Entry 8E38 (electron microscopy, 4.20 A resolution (low resolution: residue-level contacts below are approximate; hydrogen-bond / salt-bridge calls are withheld)); this record covers chains A and D of the 4 polymer chains in the assembly.

# Chain A
Protein: VP1
From: Human enterovirus 71
Reference sequence: G9I191 (G9I191_HE71); residues 1-297 here correspond to UniProt positions 566-862 (UniProt number = residue number + 565)
Chain sequence (297 residues; numbered 1 to 297; the number before each row is that of its first residue):
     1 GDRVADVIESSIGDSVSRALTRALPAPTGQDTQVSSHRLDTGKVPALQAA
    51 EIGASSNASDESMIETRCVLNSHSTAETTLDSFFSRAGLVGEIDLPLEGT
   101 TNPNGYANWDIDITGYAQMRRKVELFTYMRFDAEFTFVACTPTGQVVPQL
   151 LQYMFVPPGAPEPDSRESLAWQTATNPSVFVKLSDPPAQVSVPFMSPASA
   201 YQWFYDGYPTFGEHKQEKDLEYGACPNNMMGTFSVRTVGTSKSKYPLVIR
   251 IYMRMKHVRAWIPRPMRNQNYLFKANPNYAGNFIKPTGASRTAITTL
Sequence notes: conflict Glu162 (Lys727 in G9I191)
Small-molecule neighbours: sphingosine (SPH): Ile113, Val123, Glu124, Thr127, Met129, Tyr201, Gln202, Trp203, Phe204, Arg264, Ala275, Pro277
From the paper describing this entry:
  - conformationally variable residues (loop rearrangement): Phe204 to Ala224
  - mutagenesis - N102H, M119L: unchanged stability in response to high temperatures

# Chain D
Protein: VP4
From: Human enterovirus 71
Reference sequence: G9I191 (G9I191_HE71); residue numbers follow UniProt; this construct covers 1-69
Chain sequence (69 residues; each row starts with the number of its first residue):
     1 MGSQVSTQRSGSHENSNSATEGSTINYTTINYYKDSYAATAGKQSLKQDP
    51 DKFANPVKDIFTEMAAPLK
Not modelled in the structure: 1-11

# Interface between chain A and chain D
Contacting residue pairs (17; chain A residue first):
  Ser17(A) - Phe53(D)
  Ser17(A) - Ala54(D)
  Arg18(A) - Phe53(D)
  Arg18(A) - Asn55(D)
  Arg18(A) - Pro56(D)
  Ala19(A) - Phe53(D)
  Leu20(A) - Lys52(D)
  Leu20(A) - Phe53(D)
  Thr21(A) - Lys52(D)
  Arg22(A) - Lys52(D)
  Arg22(A) - Asn55(D)
  Arg22(A) - Lys58(D)
  Ala23(A) - Lys52(D)
  Gly29(A) - Asp59(D)
  Thr32(A) - Thr62(D)
  Arg130(A) - Tyr27(D)
  Arg259(A) - Asn26(D)
Other interface residues (no listed pair), chain A (14 interface residues in all): Val16, Thr28, His257
Other interface residues (no listed pair), chain D (13 interface residues in all): Ala39, Thr40, Pro50

# Overview
Chain A and chain D form an interface of 14 and 13 residues respectively. Bound to chain A: sphingosine. From
the paper: N102H and M119L of chain A leave stability in response to high temperatures unchanged;
conformational variability at Phe204(A).
Chain A is VP1 and chain D is VP4, both from Human enterovirus 71; the structure, Purification of Enterovirus
A71, strain 4643, WT capsid, was determined by electron microscopy (same publication as 8E2X, 8E2Y, 8E31,
8E39, 8E3A, 8E3B and 8E3C).
